PDB entry 7O72 | electron microscopy, 3.40 A resolution | chains A and E of the 30 polymer chains in the assembly

== Chain A ==
Protein: DNA-directed RNA polymerase II subunit RPB1
From: Saccharomyces cerevisiae S288C
Notes: EC 2.7.7.6
UniProtKB: P04050 (RPB1_YEAST); numbering as in UniProt (aligned over 1-1733)
Sequence (1733 residues; row label = number of the first residue in the row):
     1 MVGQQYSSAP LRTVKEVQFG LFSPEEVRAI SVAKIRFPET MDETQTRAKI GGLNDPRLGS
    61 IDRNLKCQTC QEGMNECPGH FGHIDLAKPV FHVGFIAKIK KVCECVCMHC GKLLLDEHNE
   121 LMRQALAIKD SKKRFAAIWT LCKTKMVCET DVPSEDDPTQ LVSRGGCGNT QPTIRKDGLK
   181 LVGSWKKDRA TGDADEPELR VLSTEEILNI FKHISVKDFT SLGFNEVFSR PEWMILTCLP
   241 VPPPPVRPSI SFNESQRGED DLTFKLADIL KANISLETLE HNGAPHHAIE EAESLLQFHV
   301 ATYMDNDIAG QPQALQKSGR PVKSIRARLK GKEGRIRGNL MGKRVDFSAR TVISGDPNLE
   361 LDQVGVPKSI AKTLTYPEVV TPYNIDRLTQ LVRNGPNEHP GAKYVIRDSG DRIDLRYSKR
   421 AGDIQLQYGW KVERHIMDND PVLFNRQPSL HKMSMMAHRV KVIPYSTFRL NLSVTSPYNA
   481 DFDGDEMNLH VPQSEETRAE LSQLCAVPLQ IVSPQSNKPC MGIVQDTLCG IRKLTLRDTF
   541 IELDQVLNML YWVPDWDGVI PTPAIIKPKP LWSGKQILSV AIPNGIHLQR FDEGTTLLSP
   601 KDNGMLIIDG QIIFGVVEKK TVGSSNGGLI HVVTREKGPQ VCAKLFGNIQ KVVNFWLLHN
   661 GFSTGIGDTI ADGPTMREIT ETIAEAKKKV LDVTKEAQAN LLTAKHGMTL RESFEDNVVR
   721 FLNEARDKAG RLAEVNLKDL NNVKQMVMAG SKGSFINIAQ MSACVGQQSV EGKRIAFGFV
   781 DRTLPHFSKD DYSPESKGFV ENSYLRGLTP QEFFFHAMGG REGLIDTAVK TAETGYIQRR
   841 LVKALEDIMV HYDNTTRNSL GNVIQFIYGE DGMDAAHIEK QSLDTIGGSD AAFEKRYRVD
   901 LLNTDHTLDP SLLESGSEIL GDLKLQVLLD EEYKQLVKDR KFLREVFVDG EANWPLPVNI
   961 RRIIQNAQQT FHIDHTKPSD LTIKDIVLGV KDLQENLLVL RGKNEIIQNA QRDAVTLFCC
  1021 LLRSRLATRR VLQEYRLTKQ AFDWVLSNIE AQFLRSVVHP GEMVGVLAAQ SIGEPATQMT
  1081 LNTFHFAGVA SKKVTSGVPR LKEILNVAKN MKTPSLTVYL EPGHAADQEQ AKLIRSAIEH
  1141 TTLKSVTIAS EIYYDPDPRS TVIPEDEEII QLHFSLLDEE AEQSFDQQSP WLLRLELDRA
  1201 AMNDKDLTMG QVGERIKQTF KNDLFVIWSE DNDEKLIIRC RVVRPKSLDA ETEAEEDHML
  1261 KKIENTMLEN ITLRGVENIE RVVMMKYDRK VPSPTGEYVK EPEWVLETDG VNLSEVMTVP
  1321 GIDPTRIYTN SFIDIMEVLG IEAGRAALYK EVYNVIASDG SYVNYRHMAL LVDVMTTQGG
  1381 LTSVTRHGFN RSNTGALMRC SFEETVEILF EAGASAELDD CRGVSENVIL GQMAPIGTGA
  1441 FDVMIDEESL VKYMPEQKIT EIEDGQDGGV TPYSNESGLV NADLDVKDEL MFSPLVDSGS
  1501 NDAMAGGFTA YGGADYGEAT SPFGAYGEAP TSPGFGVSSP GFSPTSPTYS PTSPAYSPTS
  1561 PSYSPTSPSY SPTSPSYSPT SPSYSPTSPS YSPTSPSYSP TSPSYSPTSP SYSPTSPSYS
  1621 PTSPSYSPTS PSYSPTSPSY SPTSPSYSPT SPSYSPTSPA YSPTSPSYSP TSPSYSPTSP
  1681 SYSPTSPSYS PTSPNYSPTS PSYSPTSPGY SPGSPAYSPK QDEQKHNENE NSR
Unresolved in the structure: 1, 189-195, 1080-1092, 1178-1183, 1455-1733
Metal / ion sites: Zn2+ site 1: C67, C70, C77, H80; Zn2+ site 2: C107, C110, C148, C167; Mg2+: D481, D483, D485
UniProt features mapped onto this chain:
  - region: P248 to D260 (Lid loop), N306 to K323 (Rudder loop), P810 to E822 (Bridging helix)
  - binding site (Zn(2+)): C67, C70, C77, H80, C107, C110, C148, C167
  - binding site (Mg(2+)): D481, D483, D485
  - modified residue: T1471 (Phosphothreonine)
  - cross-link (Glycyl lysine isopeptide (Lys-Gly)): K695 (interchain with G-Cter in ubiquitin), K1246 (interchain with G-Cter in ubiquitin), K1350 (interchain with G-Cter in ubiquitin)
  - natural variant: S1653 to P1659 (deletion: In strain: A364A)
  - mutagenesis: K1246 (K1246R: Impairs ubiquitination during transcription stress)

== Chain E ==
Protein: DNA-directed RNA polymerases I, II, and III subunit RPABC1
From: Saccharomyces cerevisiae S288C
UniProtKB: P20434 (RPAB1_YEAST); residues 1-215 here = UniProt positions 1-215
Sequence (215 residues; row label = number of the first residue in the row):
     1 MDQENERNIS RLWRAFRTVK EMVKDRGYFI TQEEVELPLE DFKAKYCDSM GRPQRKMMSF
    61 QANPTEESIS KFPDMGSLWV EFCDEPSVGV KTMKTFVIHI QEKNFQTGIF VYQNNITPSA
   121 MKLVPSIPPA TIETFNEAAL VVNITHHELV PKHIRLSSDE KRELLKRYRL KESQLPRIQR
   181 ADPVALYLGL KRGEVVKIIR KSETSGRYAS YRICM
Unresolved in the structure: 1

== Chain A / chain E interface ==
Contacting residue pairs (83; chain A residue first):
  T855(A) - Y168(E)
  R857(A) - Y168(E)  hydrogen bond (side chain-backbone)
  R857(A) - L170(E)
  R857(A) - Q174(E)
  L860(A) - Q174(E)  hydrogen bond (backbone-side chain)
  G861(A) - Q174(E)  hydrogen bond (backbone-side chain)
  N862(A) - S173(E)
  N862(A) - Q174(E)
  V863(A) - L170(E)  hydrophobic
  V863(A) - Q174(E)  hydrogen bond (backbone-backbone)
  V863(A) - P176(E)
  Q865(A) - Y208(E)
  F866(A) - Y168(E)
  F866(A) - L175(E)  hydrophobic
  F866(A) - Y208(E)  hydrogen bond (backbone-side chain)
  F866(A) - Y211(E)  hydrophobic
  I867(A) - Y208(E)  hydrophobic
  G869(A) - T204(E)  hydrogen bond (backbone-side chain)
  E870(A) - R200(E)  salt bridge
  E870(A) - S202(E)  hydrogen bond
  E870(A) - T204(E)
  E870(A) - S205(E)  hydrogen bond (backbone-side chain)
  E870(A) - Y208(E)
  D871(A) - T204(E)
  F942(A) - G206(E)
  E945(A) - K201(E)  salt bridge
  V946(A) - K201(E)
  W954(A) - E203(E)
  N1004(A) - R167(E)
  I1006(A) - L164(E)  hydrophobic
  I1006(A) - R167(E)
  I1006(A) - Y168(E)  hydrophobic
  I1006(A) - Y211(E)
  I1007(A) - Y168(E)
  D1013(A) - S205(E)
  D1013(A) - R207(E)  salt bridge
  A1014(A) - S205(E)
  T1016(A) - S205(E)
  T1016(A) - R207(E)
  L1017(A) - E203(E)
  L1017(A) - S205(E)  hydrogen bond (backbone-backbone)
  L1017(A) - G206(E)
  M1317(A) - V142(E)
  T1318(A) - R11(E)
  T1318(A) - R14(E)  hydrogen bond (backbone-side chain)
  T1318(A) - A138(E)
  T1318(A) - V141(E)
  T1318(A) - V142(E)
  P1324(A) - V142(E)  hydrophobic
  P1324(A) - H147(E)
  T1325(A) - H146(E)
  T1325(A) - H147(E)
  T1325(A) - E148(E)  hydrogen bond (backbone-backbone)
  R1326(A) - E148(E)
  I1327(A) - H147(E)  hydrogen bond (backbone-side chain)
  E1337(A) - P183(E)
  V1338(A) - I144(E)
  V1338(A) - P183(E)
  L1339(A) - I144(E)  hydrophobic
  L1339(A) - H147(E)
  L1339(A) - V150(E)
  L1339(A) - V184(E)
  G1340(A) - D182(E)
  G1340(A) - P183(E)
  I1341(A) - D182(E)  hydrogen bond (backbone-side chain)
  E1342(A) - P151(E)
  E1342(A) - H153(E)
  E1342(A) - I198(E)
  E1342(A) - R200(E)
  E1342(A) - R212(E)  salt bridge
  A1343(A) - L149(E)
  A1343(A) - V150(E)  hydrophobic
  R1345(A) - R200(E)
  A1346(A) - L149(E)  hydrophobic
  Y1349(A) - E203(E)
  Y1365(A) - E203(E)
  Y1365(A) - T204(E)
  T1376(A) - R212(E)  hydrogen bond (backbone-side chain)
  T1377(A) - P176(E)
  T1377(A) - R177(E)  hydrogen bond (backbone-backbone)
  Q1378(A) - R177(E)  hydrogen bond
  G1379(A) - R177(E)  hydrogen bond (backbone-backbone)
  G1379(A) - Q179(E)
Other interface residues (no listed pair), chain A (53 interface residues in all): F947, A1010, P1320, Y1328, I1335, M1336, A1347, R1366, D1373
Other interface residues (no listed pair), chain E (43 interface residues in all): R7, R169, I178, A209, S210

== Summary ==
Chain A and chain E form an interface of 53 and 43 residues respectively; the contacts include 17 hydrogen
bonds and 4 salt bridges. Polar contacts include E870(A)-R200(E), E945(A)-K201(E) and D1013(A)-R207(E).
Here chain A is DNA-directed RNA polymerase II subunit RPB1 and chain E is DNA-directed RNA polymerases I, II,
and III subunit RPABC1, both from Saccharomyces cerevisiae S288C. Entry 7O72 (Yeast RNA polymerase II
transcription pre-initiation complex with closed promoter DNA) was determined by electron microscopy together
with 7O4I, 7O4J, 7O4K, 7O4L, 7O73 and 7O75 from the same study.
